Entry 6RAY (electron microscopy, 4.28 A resolution (low resolution: residue-level contacts below are approximate; hydrogen-bond / salt-bridge calls are withheld)); this record covers chains 3 and 7 of the 12 polymer chains in the assembly.

== Chain 3 ==
Name: DNA replication licensing factor Mcm3
Source organism: Drosophila melanogaster
Notes: EC 3.6.4.12
UniProt: Q9XYU1 (MCM3_DROME); numbering as in UniProt (aligned over 1-819)
Amino-acid sequence (819 residues; numbered 1 to 819; the number before each row is that of its first residue):
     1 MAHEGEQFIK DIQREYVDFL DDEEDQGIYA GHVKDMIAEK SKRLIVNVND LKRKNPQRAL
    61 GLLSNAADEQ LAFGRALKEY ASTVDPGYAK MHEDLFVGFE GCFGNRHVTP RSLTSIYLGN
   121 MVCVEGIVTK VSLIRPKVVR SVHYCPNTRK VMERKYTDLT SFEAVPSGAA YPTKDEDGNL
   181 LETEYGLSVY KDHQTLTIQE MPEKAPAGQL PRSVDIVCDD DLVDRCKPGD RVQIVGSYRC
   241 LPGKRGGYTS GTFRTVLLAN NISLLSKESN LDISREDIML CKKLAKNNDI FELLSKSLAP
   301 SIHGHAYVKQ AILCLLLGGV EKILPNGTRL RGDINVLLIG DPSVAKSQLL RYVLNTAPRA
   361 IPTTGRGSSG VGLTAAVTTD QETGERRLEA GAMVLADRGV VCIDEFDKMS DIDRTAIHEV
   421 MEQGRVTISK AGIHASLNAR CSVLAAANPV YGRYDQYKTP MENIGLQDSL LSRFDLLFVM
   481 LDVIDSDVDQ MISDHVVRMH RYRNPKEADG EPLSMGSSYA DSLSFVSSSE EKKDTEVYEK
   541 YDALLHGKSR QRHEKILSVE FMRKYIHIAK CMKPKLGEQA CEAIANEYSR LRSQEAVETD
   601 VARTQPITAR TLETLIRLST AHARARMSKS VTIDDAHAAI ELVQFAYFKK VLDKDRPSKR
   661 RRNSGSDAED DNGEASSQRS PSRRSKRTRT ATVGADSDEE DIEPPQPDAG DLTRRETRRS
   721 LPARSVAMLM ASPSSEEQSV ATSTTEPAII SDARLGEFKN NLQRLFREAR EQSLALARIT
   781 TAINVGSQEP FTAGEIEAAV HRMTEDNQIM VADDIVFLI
Not modelled in the structure: 1-3, 100-105, 247-249, 270, 303, 306-307, 339, 344, 508-537, 649-819
UniProt features mapped onto this chain:
  - motif: S472 to D475 (Arginine finger)
  - binding site (ADP): Q348, L388, E389, A390, A392
  - modified residue: S522 (Phosphoserine), Y538 (Phosphotyrosine), S664 (Phosphoserine), S666 (Phosphoserine), S680 (Phosphoserine), S682 (Phosphoserine), T690 (Phosphothreonine), T692 (Phosphothreonine), S697 (Phosphoserine), S735 (Phosphoserine), S739 (Phosphoserine)
  - mutagenesis: K346 (K346A: Greatly reduces complex helicase activity)
Small-molecule neighbours:
  - ADP (adenosine-5'-diphosphate): E422, R610, E613
  - ATP (adenosine-5'-triphosphate): S301, I302, G304, S343, A345, K346, S347, Q348, D404, A447
From the paper describing this entry:
  - catalytic residues: R473 (citing earlier work)
  - mutagenesis - R473A: abolished catalytic activity

== Chain 7 ==
Name: DNA replication licensing factor Mcm7
Source organism: Drosophila melanogaster
Notes: EC 3.6.4.12
UniProt: Q9XYU0 (MCM7_DROME); residue numbers follow UniProt; this construct covers 1-720
Amino-acid sequence (720 residues; each row starts with the number of its first residue):
     1 MARRDYAQDR ESIKTFLSEF CKCDDDGKKE FVYGSQLVKL AHREQVLITI DLDDLAEFNE
    61 SLAEAVVDNC RRYTSIFSDV IAELLPSYKQ QEVHAKDALD VYIEHRLMME SRTRNPMEQR
   121 DERNSFPSEL MKRFEVGFKP LSTEKAHSIR EVKAQHIGKL VTVRGIVTRC TEVKPMMVVA
   181 TYTCDRCGSE TYQPVNSLSF TPVHDCPSDD CRVNKAGGRL YLQTRGSKFV KFQEVKMQEH
   241 SDQVPVGHIP RSMTIMCRGE VTRMAQPGDH IVVSGVFLPL MRTGFAQMIQ GLLSETFLQA
   301 HRIICINKND EISDKDAELT PEELEELAQD DFYERLATSL APEIYGHLDV KKALLLLLVG
   361 GVDKRPDGMK IRGNINICLM GDPGVAKSQL LGYISRLAVR SQYTTGRGSS GVGLTAAVMK
   421 DPLTGEMTLE GGALVLADQG VCCIDEFDKM ADQDRTAIHE VMEQQTISIA KAGIMTTLNA
   481 RVSILAAANP AFGRYNPRRT VEQNIQLPAA LLSRFDLLWL IQDKPDRDND LRLAKHITYV
   541 HSHSKQPPTR VKALDMNLMR RYINLCKRKN PTIPDELTDY IVGAYVELRR EARNQKDMTF
   601 TSARNLLGIL RLSTALARLR LSDSVEKDDV AEALRLLEMS KDSLNQIHEH QKGHVPNTSD
   661 RIFAIVRELA GSGKAVKISD IMDRCTTKGF KPDQVDKCID DYEELNVWQV NMGRTKITFM
Not modelled in the structure: 1-2, 88-97, 111-118, 141-148, 165-166, 182-189, 237, 253, 275-276, 282-290, 294-296, 317-320, 420, 647-720
Small-molecule neighbours:
  - ADP (adenosine-5'-diphosphate): E343, I344, Y345, H347, P383, G384, V385, A386, K387, S388, L533, H536, I537
  - ATP (adenosine-5'-triphosphate): H459, E463, R514, A603, R604
From the paper describing this entry:
  - catalytic residues: R514 (citing earlier work)
  - mutagenesis - R514A: unchanged catalytic activity

== Interface between chain 3 and chain 7 ==
Pairs across the interface (55):
  R135(3) with L293(7)
  P136(3) with L292(7); L293(7)
  K137(3) with G291(7); L292(7)
  V138(3) with L292(7)
  Y144(3) with Y6(7)
  R149(3) with D5(7); Y6(7); A7(7)
  V151(3) with Y6(7)
  E184(3) with N69(7); R72(7)
  Y185(3) with D68(7); N69(7)
  G186(3) with D68(7); I157(7); G158(7)
  Y190(3) with Q155(7)
  D192(3) with A154(7); Q155(7)
  K322(3) with H541(7)
  L324(3) with E343(7); V540(7); Q546(7)
  P325(3) with S544(7); K545(7)
  T328(3) with R396(7)
  A375(3) with L423(7)
  E389(3) with I249(7)
  V394(3) with V246(7)
  D397(3) with V246(7)
  H418(3) with E446(7)
  E419(3) with G408(7)
  E422(3) with S388(7)
  I428(3) with S409(7); S410(7)
  S429(3) with S410(7); E430(7)
  K430(3) with S410(7)
  G432(3) with R169(7)
  I433(3) with T168(7); Q238(7)
  S436(3) with S241(7)
  N438(3) with S241(7)
  C581(3) with T538(7)
  A585(3) with A534(7)
  N586(3) with R527(7)
  S589(3) with R527(7)
  R590(3) with R527(7)
  R592(3) with D523(7); K524(7); P525(7); D526(7); D530(7)
Interface residues without a listed pair, chain 3 (50 interface residues in all): A170, Y171, L187, V189, K191, I323, A376, R398, T427, A431, R473, G577, R610, E613
Interface residues without a listed pair, chain 7 (49 interface residues in all): R3, R71, M281, P383, G384, T405, L531, S542

== Overview ==
The interface between chain 3 and chain 7 involves 50 residues on one side and 49 on the other. ADP is bound
between chain 3 and chain 7. Bound to chain 3: ATP. Chain 7 binds ATP. The paper reports catalytic residues
R473(3) and R514(7); R473A of chain 3 abolishes catalytic activity.
Here chain 3 is DNA replication licensing factor Mcm3 and chain 7 is DNA replication licensing factor Mcm7,
both from Drosophila melanogaster. Entry 6RAY (D. melanogaster CMG-DNA, State 2A) was determined by electron
microscopy together with 6RAZ, 6RAW and 6RAX from the same study.
